PDB entry 8GUK | electron microscopy, 2.51 A resolution | chains G and I of the 10 polymer chains in the assembly

== Chain G ==
Name: Histone H2A type 1
From: Homo sapiens
Reference sequence: P0C0S8 (H2A1_HUMAN); residues 1-129 here correspond to UniProt positions 2-130 (UniProt number = residue number + 1)
Sequence (129 residues; row label = number of the first residue in the row):
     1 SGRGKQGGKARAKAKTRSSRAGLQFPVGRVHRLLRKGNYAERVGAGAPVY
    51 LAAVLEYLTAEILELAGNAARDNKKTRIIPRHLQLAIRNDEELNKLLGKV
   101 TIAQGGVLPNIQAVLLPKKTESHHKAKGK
Not modelled in the structure: 1-8, 120-129
Swiss-Prot annotation at these positions:
  - modified residue: Ser1 (N-acetylserine), Arg3 (Citrulline), Lys5 (N6-(2-hydroxyisobutyryl)lysine), Lys9 (N6-(2-hydroxyisobutyryl)lysine), Lys13 (N6-(beta-hydroxybutyryl)lysine), Lys36 (N6-(2-hydroxyisobutyryl)lysine), Lys74 (N6-(2-hydroxyisobutyryl)lysine), Lys75 (N6-(2-hydroxyisobutyryl)lysine), Lys95 (N6-(2-hydroxyisobutyryl)lysine), Lys99 (N6-glutaryllysine), Gln104 (N5-methylglutamine), Lys118 (N6-(2-hydroxyisobutyryl)lysine), Lys119 (N6-crotonyllysine), Thr120 (Phosphothreonine), Lys125 (N6-crotonyllysine)
  - cross-link (Glycyl lysine isopeptide (Lys-Gly)): Lys13 (interchain with G-Cter in ubiquitin), Lys15 (interchain with G-Cter in ubiquitin), Lys119 (interchain with G-Cter in ubiquitin)

== Chain I ==
Molecule: 147-nt DNA strand
Sequence (147 nucleotides; each row starts with the number of its first residue):
     1 CTGGAGAATCCCGGTGCCGAGGCCGCTCAATTGGTCGTAGACAGCTCTAG
    51 CACCGCTTAAACGCACGTACGCGCTGTCCCCCGCGTTTTAACCGCCAAGG
   101 GGATTACTCCCTAGTCTCCAGGCACGTGTCAGATATATACATCCTGT

== Interface between chain G and chain I ==
Residue-residue contacts (17; chain G residue first):
  Arg11(G) - DT32(I)  base contact
  Arg11(G) - DG33(I)  phosphate contact
  Ala12(G) - DT32(I)  sugar contact
  Ala12(G) - DG33(I)  hydrogen bond to the phosphate
  Ala14(G) - DT31(I)  phosphate contact
  Ala14(G) - DT32(I)  phosphate contact
  Lys15(G) - DT31(I)  sugar contact
  Lys15(G) - DT32(I)  hydrogen bond to the phosphate
  Thr16(G) - DT31(I)  hydrogen bond to the phosphate
  Arg17(G) - DT31(I)  salt bridge to the phosphate
  Arg20(G) - DT32(I)  salt bridge to the phosphate
  Gly28(G) - DA30(I)  sugar contact
  Gly28(G) - DT31(I)  phosphate contact
  Arg29(G) - DA30(I)  phosphate contact
  Arg32(G) - DA30(I)  salt bridge to the phosphate
  Arg42(G) - DA39(I)  sugar contact
  Arg77(G) - DA20(I)  sugar contact
Other interface residues (no listed pair), chain G (13 interface residues in all): Lys13

== Overview ==
Chain G and chain I form an interface of 13 and 6 residues respectively, with 3 hydrogen bonds and 3 salt
bridges. Among the polar pairs are Ala12(G)-DG33(I), Lys15(G)-DT32(I) and Thr16(G)-DT31(I).
Chain G is Histone H2A type 1 (Homo sapiens) and chain I is a 147-nt DNA strand; the structure, Human
nucleosome core particle (free form), was determined by electron microscopy, deposited together with 8GUI and
8GUJ.
